Entry 8YAL (electron microscopy, 3.10 A resolution); this record covers chains B and E of the 6 polymer chains in the assembly.

Chain B (and E):
Molecule: Tubulin alpha-3 chain
From: Caenorhabditis elegans
Notes: EC 3.6.5.-; chain E of this document is another copy of the same molecule, construct and numbering; everything in this record applies to it too
UniProt: P91910 (TBA3_CAEEL); numbering as in UniProt (aligned over 1-450)
Chain sequence (450 residues; each row starts with the number of its first residue):
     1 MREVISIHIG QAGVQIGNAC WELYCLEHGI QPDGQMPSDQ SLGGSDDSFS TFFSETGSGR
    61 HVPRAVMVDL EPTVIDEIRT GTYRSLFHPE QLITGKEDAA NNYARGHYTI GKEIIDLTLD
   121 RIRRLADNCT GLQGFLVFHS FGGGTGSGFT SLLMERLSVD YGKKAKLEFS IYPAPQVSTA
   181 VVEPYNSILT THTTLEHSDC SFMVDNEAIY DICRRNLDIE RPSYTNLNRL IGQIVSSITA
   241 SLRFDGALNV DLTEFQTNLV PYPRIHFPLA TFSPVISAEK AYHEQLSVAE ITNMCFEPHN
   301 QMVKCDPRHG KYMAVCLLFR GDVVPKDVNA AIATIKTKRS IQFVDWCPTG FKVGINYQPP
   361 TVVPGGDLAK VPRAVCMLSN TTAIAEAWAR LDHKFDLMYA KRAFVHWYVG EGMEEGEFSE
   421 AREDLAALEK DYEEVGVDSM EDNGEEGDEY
Disordered / not traced: 440-450 (chain E: 37-47, 440-450)
Sequence notes: engineered mutation Gln40 (Lys in P91910)
Residues lining bound ligands: GTP (guanosine-5'-triphosphate): Gly10, Gln11, Ala12, Gln15, Ile16, Asp69, Asp98, Ala99, Ala100, Asn101, Ser140, Gly142, Gly143, Gly144, Thr145, Gly146, Ile171, Thr179, Glu183, Asn206, Tyr224, Leu227, Asn228, Ile231

Chain B / chain E interface:
Contacting residue pairs (15):
  Glu55(B) - Gln285(E)  hydrogen bond (backbone-side chain)
  Thr56(B) - Tyr282(E)  hydrogen bond (side chain-backbone)
  Thr56(B) - His283(E)
  Thr56(B) - Glu284(E)
  Ser58(B) - Tyr282(E)
  Arg60(B) - Tyr282(E)
  Val62(B) - His283(E)
  Ser85(B) - His283(E)  hydrogen bond (backbone-side chain)
  Leu86(B) - His283(E)
  Phe87(B) - His283(E)
  His88(B) - His283(E)  hydrogen bond (side chain-backbone)
  His88(B) - Glu284(E)  salt bridge
  Pro89(B) - His283(E)
  Glu90(B) - Lys280(E)  salt bridge
  Asn128(B) - Gln285(E)
Also at the interface, not in a pair above, chain B (14 interface residues in all): Ser54, Gly57

Summary:
14 residues of chain B and 5 residues of chain E are in contact, with 4 hydrogen bonds and 2 salt bridges.
Among the polar pairs are His88(B)-Glu284(E), Glu90(B)-Lys280(E) and Glu55(B)-Gln285(E). Chain B binds GTP.
Chain B and chain E are both Tubulin alpha-3 chain (Caenorhabditis elegans); the structure, ATAT-2 bound K40Q
MEC-12/MEC-7 microtubule, was determined by electron microscopy together with 8Y9F, 8YAJ and 8YAR from the
same study.
